5JR6 - chains A and F of the 3 polymer chains in the assembly; structure by X-ray diffraction, 2.30 A resolution.

Chain A:
Molecule: Peptidase, putative
Source organism: Plasmodium falciparum (isolate 3D7)
Reference sequence: Q8IKT5 (Q8IKT5_PLAF7); residues 121-777 here correspond to UniProt positions 108-764 (UniProt number = residue number - 13)
Sequence (664 residues; row label = number of the first residue in the row):
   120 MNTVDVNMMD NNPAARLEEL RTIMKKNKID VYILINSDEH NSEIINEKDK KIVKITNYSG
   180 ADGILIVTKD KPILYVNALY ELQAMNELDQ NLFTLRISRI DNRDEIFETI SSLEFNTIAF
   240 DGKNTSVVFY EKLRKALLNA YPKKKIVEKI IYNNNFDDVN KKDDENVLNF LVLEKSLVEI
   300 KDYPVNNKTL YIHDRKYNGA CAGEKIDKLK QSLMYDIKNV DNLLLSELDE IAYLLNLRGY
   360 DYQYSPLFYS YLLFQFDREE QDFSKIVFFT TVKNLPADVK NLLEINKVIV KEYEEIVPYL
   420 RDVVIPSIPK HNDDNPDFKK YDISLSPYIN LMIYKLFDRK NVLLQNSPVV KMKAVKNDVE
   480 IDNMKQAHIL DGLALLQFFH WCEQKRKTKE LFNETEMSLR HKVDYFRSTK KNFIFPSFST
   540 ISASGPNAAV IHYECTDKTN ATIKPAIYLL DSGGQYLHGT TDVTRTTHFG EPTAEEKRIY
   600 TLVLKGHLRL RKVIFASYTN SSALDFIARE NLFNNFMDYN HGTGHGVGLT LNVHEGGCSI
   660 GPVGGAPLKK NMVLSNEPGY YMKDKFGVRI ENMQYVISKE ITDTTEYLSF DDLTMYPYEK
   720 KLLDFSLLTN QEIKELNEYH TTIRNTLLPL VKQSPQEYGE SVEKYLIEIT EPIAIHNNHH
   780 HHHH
Not modelled in the structure: 120-128, 233, 279-286, 300-301, 379, 430-435, 775-783
Construct notes: initiating methionine (120); expression tag (778-783)
Ion coordination: Mn2+ site 1: Asp570, Asp581, Glu690 (shared with 01B_1(F) of chain F); Mn2+ site 2: Asp581, His644, Glu676, Glu690 (shared with 01B_1(F) of chain F)

Chain F:
Molecule: Apstatin
Sequence (5 residues; row label = number of the first residue in the row):
     1 XPPAX
Modified / non-standard residues: 01B ((2S,3R)-3-amino-2-hydroxy-4-phenylbutanoic acid) at position 1; NH2 (amino group) at position 5
Ion coordination: Mn2+ site 1: 01B_1 (shared with Asp570(A), Asp581(A), Glu690(A) of chain A)

Interface between chain A and chain F:
Contacting residue pairs (23; chain A residue first):
  Glu162(A) - 01B_1(F)
  Ile163(A) - 01B_1(F)
  Phe537(A) - 01B_1(F)
  Ile550(A) - Pro2(F)  hydrophobic
  His551(A) - Pro2(F)
  Asp570(A) - 01B_1(F)
  Asp581(A) - 01B_1(F)  hydrogen bond (side chain-backbone)
  His640(A) - Pro2(F)
  His640(A) - Ala4(F)
  Gly641(A) - Pro3(F)
  Gly641(A) - Ala4(F)
  Gly641(A) - NH2_5(F)
  Gly643(A) - Pro3(F)
  His644(A) - 01B_1(F)  hydrogen bond (side chain-backbone)
  His644(A) - Pro3(F)
  Val652(A) - 01B_1(F)
  His653(A) - 01B_1(F)  hydrogen bond (side chain-backbone)
  His653(A) - Pro2(F)
  Glu676(A) - 01B_1(F)
  Glu676(A) - Pro2(F)
  Glu676(A) - Pro3(F)
  Arg688(A) - Pro2(F)
  Glu690(A) - 01B_1(F)
Also at the interface, not in a pair above, chain A (17 interface residues in all): Thr642

In short:
Chain A and chain F form an interface of 17 and 5 residues respectively; the contacts include 3 hydrogen
bonds. Polar contacts include Asp581(A)-01B_1(F), His644(A)-01B_1(F) and His653(A)-01B_1(F). Asp570(A),
Asp581(A), Glu690(A) and 01B_1(F) coordinate Mn2+ site 1.
Here chain A is Peptidase, putative (Plasmodium falciparum (isolate 3D7)) and chain F is Apstatin. Entry 5JR6
(The Xray Crystal Structure of P. falciparum Aminopeptidase P in Complex With Apstatin) was determined by
X-ray diffraction (same publication as 5JQK).
